Entry 7NZF (X-ray diffraction, 1.90 A resolution); this record covers chains BBB and CCC of the 3 polymer chains in the assembly.

== Chain BBB ==
Protein: HLA class II histocompatibility antigen, DR beta chain
Organism: Homo sapiens
Sequence (191 residues; each row starts with the number of its first residue):
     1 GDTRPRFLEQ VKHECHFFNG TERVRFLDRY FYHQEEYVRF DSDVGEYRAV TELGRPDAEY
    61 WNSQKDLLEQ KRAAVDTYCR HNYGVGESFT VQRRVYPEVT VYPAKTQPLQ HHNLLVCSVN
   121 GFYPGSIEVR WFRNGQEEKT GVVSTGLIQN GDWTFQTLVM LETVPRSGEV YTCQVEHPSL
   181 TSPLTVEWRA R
Unresolved in the structure: 1, 105-112, 165-168, 191
Disulfides: Cys15-Cys79, Cys117-Cys173

== Chain CCC ==
Protein: mutant human collagen type II, 259-273
Sequence (13 residues; each row starts with the number of its first residue):
     2 AGFAGEQGPA GEP

== How chain BBB and chain CCC interact ==
Contacting residue pairs (25; chain BBB residue first):
  His13(BBB) - Glu7(CCC)
  Tyr30(BBB) - Gly9(CCC)
  Tyr30(BBB) - Pro10(CCC)
  Tyr47(BBB) - Pro10(CCC)
  Pro56(BBB) - Glu13(CCC)
  Asp57(BBB) - Gly12(CCC)
  Asp57(BBB) - Glu13(CCC)  hydrogen bond (side chain-backbone)
  Tyr60(BBB) - Ala11(CCC)
  Tyr60(BBB) - Glu13(CCC)
  Trp61(BBB) - Pro10(CCC)
  Trp61(BBB) - Ala11(CCC)  hydrogen bond (side chain-backbone)
  Trp61(BBB) - Gly12(CCC)
  Leu67(BBB) - Pro10(CCC)  hydrophobic
  Lys71(BBB) - Glu7(CCC)  salt bridge
  Lys71(BBB) - Gln8(CCC)  hydrogen bond (side chain-backbone)
  Tyr78(BBB) - Ala5(CCC)
  Tyr78(BBB) - Glu7(CCC)
  His81(BBB) - Gly3(CCC)  hydrogen bond (side chain-backbone)
  His81(BBB) - Ala5(CCC)
  Asn82(BBB) - Phe4(CCC)
  Asn82(BBB) - Ala5(CCC)  hydrogen bond (side chain-backbone)
  Val85(BBB) - Gly3(CCC)
  Val85(BBB) - Phe4(CCC)  hydrophobic
  Gly86(BBB) - Phe4(CCC)
  Phe89(BBB) - Phe4(CCC)  hydrophobic
Other interface residues (no listed pair), chain BBB (19 interface residues in all): Phe26, Asp28, Ala74, Thr77
Other interface residues (no listed pair), chain CCC (12 interface residues in all): Ala2, Gly6

== Overview ==
19 residues of chain BBB face 12 of chain CCC across their interface, with 5 hydrogen bonds and 1 salt bridge.
Polar contacts include Lys71(BBB)-Glu7(CCC), Asp57(BBB)-Glu13(CCC) and Trp61(BBB)-Ala11(CCC).
Chain BBB is HLA class II histocompatibility antigen, DR beta chain (Homo sapiens) and chain CCC is mutant
human collagen type II, 259-273; the structure, Crystal structure of HLA-DR4 in complex with a mutated human
collagen type II peptide, was determined by X-ray diffraction (same publication as 7NZE, 7NZH and 7O00).
